PDB entry 7AFT | electron microscopy, 4.40 A resolution (low resolution: residue-level contacts below are approximate; hydrogen-bond / salt-bridge calls are withheld) | chains E and F of the 8 polymer chains in the assembly

== Chain E ==
Protein: Translocation protein SEC66
Source organism: Saccharomyces cerevisiae (strain ATCC 204508 / S288c)
UniProtKB: P33754 (SEC66_YEAST); numbering as in UniProt (aligned over 1-206)
Sequence (206 residues; each row starts with the number of its first residue):
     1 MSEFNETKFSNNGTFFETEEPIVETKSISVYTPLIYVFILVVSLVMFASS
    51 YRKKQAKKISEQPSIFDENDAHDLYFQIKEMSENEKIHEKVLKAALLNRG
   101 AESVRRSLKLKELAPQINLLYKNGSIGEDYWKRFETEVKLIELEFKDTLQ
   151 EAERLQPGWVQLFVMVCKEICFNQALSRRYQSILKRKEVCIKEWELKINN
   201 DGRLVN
Not modelled in the structure: 1-68, 204-206
UniProt features mapped onto this chain:
  - glycosylation (N-linked (GlcNAc...) asparagine): Asn-5, Asn-12

== Chain F ==
Protein: Translocation protein SEC72
Source organism: Saccharomyces cerevisiae (strain ATCC 204508 / S288c)
UniProtKB: P39742 (SEC72_YEAST); numbering as in UniProt (aligned over 1-193)
Sequence (193 residues; each row starts with the number of its first residue):
     1 MVTLEYNANSKLITASDAVVALSTETNIDQINVLTTSLIGETNPNFTPQP
    51 NEALSKMIKGLFESGMKNLQQKKLNEALKNVSLAIEMAQRKRAPWEAFAI
   101 QLPELHFMLRSKIDLCLILGKHLEALQDLDFLLGTGLIQPDVFVRKADCL
   151 LKLRQWEEARATCERGLALAPEDMKLRALLIETARNLAEYNGE
Not modelled in the structure: 1-2, 193

== Interface between chain E and chain F ==
Residue-residue contacts (8):
  Ala-94(E) with Ile-31(F); Leu-34(F)
  Glu-169(E) with Pro-94(F); Trp-95(F)
  Ile-170(E) with Pro-94(F)
  Asn-173(E) with Pro-94(F)
  Gly-202(E) with Gly-120(F); Lys-121(F)
Also at the interface, not in a pair above, chain E (7 interface residues in all): Lys-90, Val-166
Also at the interface, not in a pair above, chain F (8 interface residues in all): Thr-35, Leu-38

== Overview ==
7 residues of chain E face 8 of chain F across their interface.
Here chain E is Translocation protein SEC66 and chain F is Translocation protein SEC72, both from
Saccharomyces cerevisiae (strain ATCC 204508 / S288c). Entry 7AFT (Cryo-EM structure of the signal
sequence-engaged post-translational Sec translocon) was determined by electron microscopy, deposited together
with 6ZZZ.
